Entry 6IFJ (X-ray diffraction, 2.40 A resolution); this record covers chains A and C of the 4 polymer chains in the assembly.

Chain A:
Protein: Immunoglobulin gamma-1 heavy chain
Source organism: Homo sapiens
UniProt: P0DOX5 (IGG1_HUMAN); residues 216-447 here correspond to UniProt positions 218-449 (UniProt number = residue number + 2)
Sequence (232 residues; numbered 216 to 447; the number before each row is that of its first residue):
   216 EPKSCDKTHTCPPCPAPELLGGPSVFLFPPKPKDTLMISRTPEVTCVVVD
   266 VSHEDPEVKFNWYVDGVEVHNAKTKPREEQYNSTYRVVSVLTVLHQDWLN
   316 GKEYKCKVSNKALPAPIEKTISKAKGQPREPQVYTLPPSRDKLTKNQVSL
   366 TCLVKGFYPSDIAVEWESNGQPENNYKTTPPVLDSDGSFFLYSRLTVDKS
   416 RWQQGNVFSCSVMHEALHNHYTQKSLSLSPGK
Disordered / not traced: 216-235, 445-447
Differences from the reference sequence: engineered mutation Lys-357 (Glu359 in P0DOX5), Arg-409 (Lys411 in P0DOX5)
Curated features (UniProtKB/Swiss-Prot):
  - glycosylation: Asn-297 (N-linked (GlcNAc...) (complex) asparagine)
Cystine bridges: Cys-261/Cys-321, Cys-367/Cys-425
Glycans and other covalent adducts: glycan linked to Asn-297

Chain C:
Protein: 13-residue peptide
Sequence (13 residues; row label = number of the first residue in the row):
     1 DCAWHLGELVWCT
Cystine bridges: Cys-2/Cys-12

Interface between chain A and chain C:
Residue-residue contacts (30):
  Leu-251(A) with Val-10(C); Trp-11(C)
  Met-252(A) with Glu-8(C); Leu-9(C); Val-10(C)
  Ile-253(A) with Leu-9(C), hydrophobic; Val-10(C), hydrogen bond (backbone-backbone); Trp-11(C), hydrophobic
  Ser-254(A) with Leu-9(C), hydrogen bond (side chain-backbone)
  Gln-311(A) with Trp-11(C)
  Glu-380(A) with His-5(C), salt bridge
  Glu-382(A) with Leu-6(C)
  Gly-385(A) with Leu-6(C)
  Ser-426(A) with His-5(C)
  Met-428(A) with His-5(C)
  His-433(A) with Asp-1(C), salt bridge; Thr-13(C), hydrogen bond
  Asn-434(A) with Asp-1(C); Cys-2(C); Ala-3(C); Val-10(C); Trp-11(C); Cys-12(C); Thr-13(C), hydrogen bond
  His-435(A) with Val-10(C); Trp-11(C)
  Tyr-436(A) with Ala-3(C), hydrophobic; Trp-4(C); His-5(C); Val-10(C), hydrophobic
Also at the interface, not in a pair above, chain A (20 interface residues in all): Lys-248, Thr-250, Arg-255, His-310, Gln-386, Pro-387

Summary:
Chain A and chain C form an interface of 20 and 12 residues respectively; the contacts include 4 hydrogen
bonds and 2 salt bridges. Among the polar pairs are Glu-380(A)/His-5(C), His-433(A)/Asp-1(C) and
Ser-254(A)/Leu-9(C).
Chain A is Immunoglobulin gamma-1 heavy chain (Homo sapiens) and chain C is a 13-residue peptide; the
structure, Structure of bispecific Fc, was determined by X-ray diffraction.
